Entry 4M9V (X-ray diffraction, 0.97 A resolution); this record covers chains A and C of the 3 polymer chains in the assembly.

== Chain A ==
Molecule: 11-nt DNA strand
Sequence (11 nucleotides; numbered 1 to 11; the number before each row is that of its first residue):
     1 TATTGCCGCA G
Modified / non-standard residues: 5CM (5-methyl-2'-deoxy-cytidine-5'-monophosphate) at position 7

== Chain C ==
Name: Zinc finger protein 57
Source organism: Mus musculus
UniProt: Q8C6P8 (ZFP57_MOUSE); residues 137-195 here = UniProt positions 137-195
Chain sequence (64 residues; row label = number of the first residue in the row):
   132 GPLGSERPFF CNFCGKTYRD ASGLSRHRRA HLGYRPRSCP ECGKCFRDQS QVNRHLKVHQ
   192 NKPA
Not modelled in the structure: 134-135, 195
Differences from the reference sequence: expression tag (132-136); engineered mutation Gln182 (Glu in Q8C6P8)
Bound ions: Zn2+ site 1: Cys142, Cys145, His158, His162; Zn2+ site 2: Cys170, Cys173, His186, His190
Curated features (UniProtKB/Swiss-Prot):
  - zinc finger: Phe140 to His162 (C2H2-type 2), Arg168 to His190 (C2H2-type 3)
  - site: Arg178 (Crucial for 5-methylcytosine recognition)
From the paper describing this entry:
  - binding site for the 11-nt DNA strand: Arg178, Gln182, Arg185
  - binding site for the 11-nt DNA strand (chain A): Gln182
  - mutagenesis - E182Q: unchanged binding to 5mC DNA
  - mutagenesis - E182Q (>200-fold): increased binding to 5caC

== Interface between chain A and chain C ==
Contacting residue pairs (17; chain A residue first):
  DA2(A) - Ala152(C)  phosphate contact
  DA2(A) - Arg159(C)  salt bridge to the phosphate
  DT3(A) - Ser156(C)  hydrogen bond to the phosphate
  DT3(A) - Arg159(C)  salt bridge to the phosphate
  DT3(A) - Arg160(C)  salt bridge to the phosphate
  DT4(A) - Ser153(C)  base contact
  DT4(A) - Arg157(C)  base contact
  DT4(A) - Arg160(C)  salt bridge to the phosphate
  DT4(A) - Asp179(C)  sugar contact
  DG5(A) - Arg157(C)  hydrogen bond to the base
  DG5(A) - Asp179(C)  phosphate contact
  DG5(A) - Gln180(C)  phosphate contact
  DG5(A) - Ser181(C)  hydrogen bond to the phosphate
  DC6(A) - Arg157(C)  base contact
  DC6(A) - Arg178(C)  base contact
  5CM_7(A) - Gln182(C)  hydrogen bond to the base
  DG8(A) - Arg185(C)  base contact
Interface residues without a listed pair, chain A (8 interface residues in all): DC9

== Overview ==
The interface between chain A and chain C involves 8 residues on one side and 12 on the other; the contacts
include 4 hydrogen bonds and 4 salt bridges. Among the polar pairs are DG5(A)-Arg157(C), 5CM_7(A)-Gln182(C)
and DT3(A)-Ser156(C). The paper reports a binding site for the 11-nt DNA strand at Arg178(C), Gln182(C) and
Arg185(C); E182Q of chain C increases binding to 5caC.
Here chain A is an 11-nt DNA strand and chain C is Zinc finger protein 57 (Mus musculus). Entry 4M9V (Zfp57
mutant (E182Q) in complex with 5-carboxylcytosine DNA) was determined by X-ray diffraction.
